PDB entry 5X21 | X-ray diffraction, 3.32 A resolution | chains D and E of the 9 polymer chains in the assembly

Chain D:
Molecule: DNA-directed RNA polymerase subunit beta'
Organism: Thermus thermophilus (strain HB8 / ATCC 27634 / DSM 579)
Notes: EC 2.7.7.6
Reference sequence: Q8RQE8 (RPOC_THET8); residue numbers follow UniProt; this construct covers 1-1524
Chain sequence (1524 residues; each row starts with the number of its first residue):
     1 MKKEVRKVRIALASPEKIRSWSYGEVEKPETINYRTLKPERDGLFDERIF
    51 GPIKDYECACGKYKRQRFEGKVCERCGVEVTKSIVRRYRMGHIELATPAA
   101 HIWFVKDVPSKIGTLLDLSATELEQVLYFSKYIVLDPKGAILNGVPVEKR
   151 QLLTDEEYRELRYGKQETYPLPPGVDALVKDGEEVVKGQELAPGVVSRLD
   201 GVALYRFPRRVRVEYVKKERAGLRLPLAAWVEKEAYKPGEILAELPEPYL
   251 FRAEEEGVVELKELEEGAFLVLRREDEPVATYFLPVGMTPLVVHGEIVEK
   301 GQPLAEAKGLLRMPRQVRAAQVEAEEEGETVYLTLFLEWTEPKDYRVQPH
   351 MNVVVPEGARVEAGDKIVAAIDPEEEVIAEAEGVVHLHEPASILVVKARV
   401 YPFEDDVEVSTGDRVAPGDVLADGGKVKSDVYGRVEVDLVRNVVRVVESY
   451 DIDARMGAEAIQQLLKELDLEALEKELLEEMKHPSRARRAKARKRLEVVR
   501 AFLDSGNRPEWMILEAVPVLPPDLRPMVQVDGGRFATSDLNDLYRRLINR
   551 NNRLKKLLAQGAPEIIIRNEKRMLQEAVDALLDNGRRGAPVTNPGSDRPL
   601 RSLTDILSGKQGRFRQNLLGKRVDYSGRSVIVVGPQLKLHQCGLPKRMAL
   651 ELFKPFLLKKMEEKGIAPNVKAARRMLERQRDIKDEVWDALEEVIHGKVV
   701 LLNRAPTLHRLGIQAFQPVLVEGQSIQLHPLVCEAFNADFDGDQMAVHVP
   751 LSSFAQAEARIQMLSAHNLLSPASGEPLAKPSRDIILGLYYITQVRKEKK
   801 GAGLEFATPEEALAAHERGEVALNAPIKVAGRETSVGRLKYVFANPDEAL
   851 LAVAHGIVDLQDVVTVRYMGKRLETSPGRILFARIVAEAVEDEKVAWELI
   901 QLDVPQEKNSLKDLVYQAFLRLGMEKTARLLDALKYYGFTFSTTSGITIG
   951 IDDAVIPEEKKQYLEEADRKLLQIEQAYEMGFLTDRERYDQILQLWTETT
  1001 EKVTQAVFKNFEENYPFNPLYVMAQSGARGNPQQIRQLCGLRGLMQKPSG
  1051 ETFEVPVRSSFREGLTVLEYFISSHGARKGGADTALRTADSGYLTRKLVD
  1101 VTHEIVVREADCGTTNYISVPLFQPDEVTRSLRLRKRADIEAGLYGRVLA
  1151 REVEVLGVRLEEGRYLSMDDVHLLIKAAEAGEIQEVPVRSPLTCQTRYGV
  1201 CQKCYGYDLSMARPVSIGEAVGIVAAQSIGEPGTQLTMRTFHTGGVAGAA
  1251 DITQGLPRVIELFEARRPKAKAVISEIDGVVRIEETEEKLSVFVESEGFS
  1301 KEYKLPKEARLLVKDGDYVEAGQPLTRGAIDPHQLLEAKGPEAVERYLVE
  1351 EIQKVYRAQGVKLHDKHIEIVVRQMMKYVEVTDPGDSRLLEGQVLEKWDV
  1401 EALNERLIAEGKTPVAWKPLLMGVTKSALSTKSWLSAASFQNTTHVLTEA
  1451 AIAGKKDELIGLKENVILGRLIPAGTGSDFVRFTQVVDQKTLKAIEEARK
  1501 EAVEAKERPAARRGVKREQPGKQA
Unresolved in the structure: 1-2, 1499-1524

Chain E:
Molecule: DNA-directed RNA polymerase subunit omega
Organism: Thermus thermophilus (strain HB27 / ATCC BAA-163 / DSM 7039)
Notes: EC 2.7.7.6
Reference sequence: Q72ID6 (RPOZ_THET2); numbering as in UniProt (aligned over 1-99)
Chain sequence (99 residues; row label = number of the first residue in the row):
     1 MAEPGIDKLFGMVDSKYRLTVVVAKRAQQLLRHGFKNTVLEPEERPKMQT
    51 LEGLFDDPNAVTWAMKELLTGRLVFGENLVPEDRLQKEMERLYPVEREE
Unresolved in the structure: 1, 96-99

Chain D / chain E interface:
Pairs across the interface (90):
  H640(D) - A2(E)
  D689(D) - L51(E)
  E693(D) - T50(E)
  H696(D) - M48(E)
  H696(D) - D57(E)  salt bridge
  H696(D) - N59(E)
  G697(D) - N59(E)
  S753(D) - L31(E)
  F754(D) - A24(E)  hydrophobic
  F754(D) - Q28(E)
  A757(D) - T20(E)
  A757(D) - A24(E)  hydrophobic
  E758(D) - T20(E)
  R760(D) - E3(E)  salt bridge
  R760(D) - N59(E)  hydrogen bond
  R760(D) - V61(E)
  R760(D) - T62(E)  hydrogen bond
  I761(D) - F10(E)  hydrophobic
  I761(D) - T20(E)
  Q762(D) - Y17(E)
  Q762(D) - T20(E)  hydrogen bond
  L764(D) - E3(E)
  A766(D) - A2(E)  hydrophobic
  H767(D) - E3(E)  hydrogen bond (side chain-backbone)
  H767(D) - I6(E)
  G923(D) - D7(E)
  M924(D) - D7(E)  hydrogen bond (backbone-side chain)
  M924(D) - F10(E)  hydrophobic
  E925(D) - E3(E)
  E925(D) - P4(E)
  E925(D) - G5(E)  hydrogen bond (side chain-backbone)
  E925(D) - D7(E)
  M1211(D) - K16(E)
  R1213(D) - F10(E)
  S1216(D) - S15(E)
  S1216(D) - K16(E)  hydrogen bond (side chain-backbone)
  I1217(D) - S15(E)  hydrogen bond (backbone-side chain)
  I1217(D) - Y17(E)
  G1218(D) - Y17(E)
  E1219(D) - K16(E)  salt bridge
  E1219(D) - Y17(E)  hydrogen bond
  G1475(D) - Y17(E)
  T1476(D) - Y17(E)
  T1476(D) - T20(E)
  F1480(D) - D14(E)
  F1480(D) - R18(E)  hydrogen bond (backbone-side chain)
  F1480(D) - E77(E)
  V1481(D) - S15(E)
  V1481(D) - R18(E)
  V1481(D) - V21(E)
  R1482(D) - V21(E)
  R1482(D) - K25(E)  hydrogen bond (backbone-side chain)
  F1483(D) - E77(E)
  T1484(D) - R18(E)  hydrogen bond
  T1484(D) - V22(E)
  T1484(D) - K25(E)  hydrogen bond (backbone-side chain)
  T1484(D) - G76(E)
  T1484(D) - E77(E)
  Q1485(D) - V74(E)
  Q1485(D) - F75(E)
  Q1485(D) - G76(E)  hydrogen bond (backbone-backbone)
  Q1485(D) - N78(E)
  Q1485(D) - L79(E)  hydrogen bond (side chain-backbone)
  Q1485(D) - V80(E)  hydrogen bond (side chain-backbone)
  Q1485(D) - E82(E)  hydrogen bond
  V1486(D) - V22(E)
  V1486(D) - R26(E)
  V1486(D) - Q29(E)  hydrogen bond (backbone-side chain)
  V1486(D) - V74(E)
  V1486(D) - L85(E)
  V1487(D) - L73(E)
  V1487(D) - V74(E)  hydrogen bond (backbone-backbone)
  D1488(D) - R26(E)  salt bridge
  D1488(D) - N37(E)
  D1488(D) - V39(E)
  D1488(D) - L73(E)
  D1488(D) - Y93(E)  hydrogen bond
  Q1489(D) - R72(E)
  Q1489(D) - V74(E)
  K1490(D) - Y93(E)
  T1491(D) - L85(E)
  T1491(D) - M89(E)
  T1491(D) - L92(E)
  T1491(D) - Y93(E)
  A1494(D) - R91(E)
  A1494(D) - L92(E)  hydrophobic
  I1495(D) - V80(E)  hydrophobic
  I1495(D) - R84(E)
  I1495(D) - L85(E)  hydrophobic
  I1495(D) - E88(E)
Also at the interface, not in a pair above, chain D (49 interface residues in all): K660, K664, K698, R710, Q756, A928, D1208, D1479, L1492
Also at the interface, not in a pair above, chain E (53 interface residues in all): L19, V23, K47, E52, P58, M65

Summary:
The interface between chain D and chain E involves 49 residues on one side and 53 on the other, with 20
hydrogen bonds and 4 salt bridges. Polar contacts include H696(D)-D57(E), R760(D)-E3(E) and E1219(D)-K16(E).
Here chain D is DNA-directed RNA polymerase subunit beta' (Thermus thermophilus (strain HB8 / ATCC 27634 / DSM
579)) and chain E is DNA-directed RNA polymerase subunit omega (Thermus thermophilus (strain HB27 / ATCC
BAA-163 / DSM 7039)). Entry 5X21 (Crystal structure of Thermus thermophilus transcription initiation complex
with GpA and pseudouridimycin (PUM)) was determined by X-ray diffraction together with 5X22 from the same
study.
